6VL5 - chains C and D of the 6 polymer chains in the assembly; structure by electron microscopy, 4.50 A resolution (low resolution: residue-level contacts below are approximate; hydrogen-bond / salt-bridge calls are withheld).

# Chain C
Name: BG505 SOSIP.v5.2(7S) - gp120
From: synthetic construct
Chain sequence (506 residues; row label = number of the first residue in the row; note: 13 numbers in that range are skipped by the numbering (no residue carries them; nothing is unmodelled there); a row labelled like 185A-185J holds insertion residues (185A, then the next letters in order); numbers below 1 keep their minus sign (Met-1 is residue -1)):
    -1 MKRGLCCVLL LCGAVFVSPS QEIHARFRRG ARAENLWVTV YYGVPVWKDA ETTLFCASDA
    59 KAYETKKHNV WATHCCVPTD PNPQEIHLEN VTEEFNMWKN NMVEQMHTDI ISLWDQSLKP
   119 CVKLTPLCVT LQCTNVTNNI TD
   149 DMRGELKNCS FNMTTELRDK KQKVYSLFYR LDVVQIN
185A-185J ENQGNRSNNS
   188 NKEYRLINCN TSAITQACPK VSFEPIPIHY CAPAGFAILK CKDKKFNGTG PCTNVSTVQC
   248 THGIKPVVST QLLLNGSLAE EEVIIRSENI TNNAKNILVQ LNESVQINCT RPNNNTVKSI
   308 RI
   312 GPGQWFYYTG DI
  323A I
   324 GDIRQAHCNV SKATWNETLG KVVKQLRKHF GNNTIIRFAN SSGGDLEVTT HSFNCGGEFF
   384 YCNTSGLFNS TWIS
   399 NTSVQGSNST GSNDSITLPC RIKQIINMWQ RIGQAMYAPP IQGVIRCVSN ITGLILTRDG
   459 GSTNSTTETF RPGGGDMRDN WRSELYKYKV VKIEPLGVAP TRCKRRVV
Not modelled in the structure: -1 to 32, 149-151, 185A-185J, 399-409
Disulfides: Cys54-Cys73, Cys119-Cys205, Cys126-Cys196, Cys131-Cys157, Cys218-Cys247, Cys228-Cys239, Cys296-Cys331, Cys378-Cys445, Cys385-Cys418
Covalent attachments: N-acetylglucosamine (NAG) linked to Asn88, Asn133, Asn156, Asn160, Asn197, Asn234, Asn241, Asn262, Asn276, Asn289, Asn295, Asn301, Asn332, Asn339, Asn355, Asn363, Asn386, Asn392, Asn448

# Chain D
Name: BG505 SOSIP.v5.2(7S) - gp41
From: synthetic construct
Chain sequence (166 residues; row label = number of the first residue in the row):
   505 GRRRRRRAVG IGAVSLGFLG AAGSTMGAAS MTLTVQARNL LSGIVQQQSN LLRAPECQQH
   565 LLKDTHWGIK QLQARVLAVE HYLRDQQLLG IWGCSGKLIC CTNVPWNSSW SNRNLSEIWD
   625 NMTWLQWDKE ISNYTQIIYG LLEESQNQQE KNEQDLLELD KWASLW
Not modelled in the structure: 505-519, 551-567, 662-670
Disulfides: Cys598-Cys604
Covalent attachments: N-acetylglucosamine (NAG) linked to Asn611, Asn618, Asn637

# Interface between chain C and chain D
Cross-chain cystine bridges: Cys501(C)-Cys605(D)
Pairs across the interface (86; chain C residue first):
  Leu34(C) - Pro609(D)
  Leu34(C) - Trp610(D)
  Leu34(C) - Leu619(D)
  Trp35(C) - Thr606(D)
  Trp35(C) - Asn607(D)
  Trp35(C) - Val608(D)
  Trp35(C) - Pro609(D)
  Trp35(C) - Trp610(D)
  Val36(C) - Thr606(D)
  Val36(C) - Val608(D)
  Val36(C) - Trp610(D)
  Val36(C) - Ile642(D)
  Thr37(C) - Ile603(D)
  Thr37(C) - Cys604(D)
  Val38(C) - Leu593(D)
  Val38(C) - Leu602(D)
  Val38(C) - Ile603(D)
  Val38(C) - Cys604(D)
  Val38(C) - Thr606(D)
  Val38(C) - Leu646(D)
  Tyr39(C) - Ser534(D)
  Tyr39(C) - Leu602(D)
  Tyr39(C) - Ile603(D)
  Tyr39(C) - Trp623(D)
  Tyr39(C) - Trp628(D)
  Tyr40(C) - Leu537(D)
  Tyr40(C) - Leu544(D)
  Tyr40(C) - Asp589(D)
  Tyr40(C) - Leu593(D)
  Tyr40(C) - Leu602(D)
  Gly41(C) - Leu537(D)
  Gly41(C) - Gln540(D)
  Val42(C) - Leu537(D)
  Val42(C) - Trp628(D)
  Pro43(C) - Leu523(D)
  Pro43(C) - Ala526(D)
  Pro43(C) - Trp628(D)
  Val44(C) - Trp628(D)
  Val44(C) - Leu629(D)
  Trp45(C) - Leu523(D)
  Trp45(C) - Ala526(D)
  Trp45(C) - Leu629(D)
  Lys46(C) - Asp632(D)
  Phe53(C) - Gln550(D)
  Cys54(C) - Trp571(D)
  His72(C) - Trp571(D)
  Ile84(C) - Gly521(D)
  Ile84(C) - Phe522(D)
  Leu86(C) - Leu523(D)
  Glu87(C) - Gly527(D)
  Val89(C) - Ala526(D)
  Val89(C) - Gly527(D)
  Ala221(C) - Leu544(D)
  Ala221(C) - Ser546(D)
  Gly222(C) - Asn543(D)
  Lys490(C) - His585(D)
  Pro493(C) - Asp589(D)
  Leu494(C) - Leu592(D)
  Leu494(C) - Leu593(D)
  Leu494(C) - Tyr643(D)
  Val496(C) - Trp628(D)
  Val496(C) - Trp631(D)
  Val496(C) - Ile635(D)
  Val496(C) - Ile642(D)
  Ala497(C) - Met530(D)
  Ala497(C) - Trp623(D)
  Ala497(C) - Trp628(D)
  Ala497(C) - Trp631(D)
  Pro498(C) - Trp610(D)
  Pro498(C) - Ile622(D)
  Pro498(C) - Trp623(D)
  Pro498(C) - Trp631(D)
  Thr499(C) - Trp623(D)
  Cys501(C) - Cys605(D)  disulfide
  Lys502(C) - Cys605(D)
  Lys502(C) - Thr606(D)
  Lys502(C) - Asn607(D)
  Arg503(C) - Trp596(D)
  Arg503(C) - Gly597(D)
  Arg503(C) - Cys598(D)
  Arg503(C) - Cys605(D)
  Arg503(C) - Thr606(D)
  Arg503(C) - Asn607(D)
  Arg503(C) - Gln650(D)
  Val505(C) - Asn607(D)
  Val505(C) - Gln653(D)
Interface residues without a listed pair, chain C (40 interface residues in all): Asn88, Ala224, Thr244, Ile491, Gly495, Arg500, Val506
Interface residues without a listed pair, chain D (54 interface residues in all): Leu520, Gly524, Ala525, Ala533, Ala541, Gly547, Gln575, Ala578, Ala582, Trp614, Leu660

# Summary
40 residues of chain C and 54 residues of chain D are in contact, with 1 disulfide bond. N-acetylglucosamine
is covalently linked to Asn88(C), Asn133(C), Asn156(C), Asn160(C), Asn197(C) and Asn234(C) and 13 more.
Covalently linked N-acetylglucosamine: at Asn611(D), Asn618(D) and Asn637(D).
Chain C is BG505 SOSIP.v5.2(7S) - gp120 and chain D is BG505 SOSIP.v5.2(7S) - gp41, both from synthetic
construct; the structure, BG505 SOSIP reconstructed from a designed tetrahedral nanoparticle, BG505
SOSIP-T33_dn2, was determined by electron microscopy together with 6VKN and 6VL6 from the same study.
